4S2N - chains A and C; structure by X-ray diffraction, 2.00 A resolution.

== Chain A ==
Name: Beta-lactamase
Source organism: Klebsiella pneumoniae
Notes: EC 3.5.2.6
UniProtKB: Q6XEC0 (Q6XEC0_KLEPN); numbering as in UniProt (aligned over 1-265)
Sequence (265 residues; each row starts with the number of its first residue):
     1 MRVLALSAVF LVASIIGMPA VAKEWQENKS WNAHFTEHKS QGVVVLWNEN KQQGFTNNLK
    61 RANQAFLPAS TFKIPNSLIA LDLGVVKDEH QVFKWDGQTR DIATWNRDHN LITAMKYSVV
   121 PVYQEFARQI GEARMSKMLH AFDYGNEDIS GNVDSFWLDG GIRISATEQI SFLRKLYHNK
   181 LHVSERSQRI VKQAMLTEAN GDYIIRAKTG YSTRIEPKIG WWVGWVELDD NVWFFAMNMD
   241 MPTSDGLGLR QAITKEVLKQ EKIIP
Not modelled in the structure: 1-22
Modified / non-standard residues: Lys73 (lysine nz-carboxylic acid; KCX)
UniProt features mapped onto this chain:
  - active site: Ser70 (Acyl-ester intermediate)
  - binding site (a beta-lactam): Ser70, Lys73, Ser118, Arg250
  - modified residue: Lys73 (N6-carboxylysine)
  - mutagenesis: Ser70 (S70A: Does not alter thermal stability; S70G: Increases thermal stability. Abolishes hydrolysis of cephalothin and decreases catalytic efficiency about 60-fold with respect to ampicillin), Arg189 (R189A: No significant effect on catalytic efficiency with respect to ampicillin. Very little reduction in dimerization at neutral pH. Predominantly monomer at neutral pH; when associated with A-206 ...), Arg206 (R206A: No significant effect on catalytic efficiency with respect to ampicillin, nitrocefin or imipenem. Very little reduction in dimerization at neutral pH. Predominantly monomer at neutral pH ...)
Glycans and other covalent adducts: NXL104, bound form (NXL) linked to Ser70
Residues lining bound ligands: NXL104, bound form (NXL; (2S,5R)-1-formyl-5-[(sulfooxy)amino]piperidine-2-carboxamide): Ala69, Lys73, Ile102, Trp105, Ser118, Val120, Leu158, Lys208, Thr209, Gly210, Tyr211, Thr213, Arg250

== Chain C ==
Name: Beta-lactamase
Source organism: Klebsiella pneumoniae
Notes: EC 3.5.2.6
UniProtKB: Q6XEC0 (Q6XEC0_KLEPN); residues 1-265 here = UniProt positions 1-265
Sequence (265 residues; each row starts with the number of its first residue):
     1 MRVLALSAVF LVASIIGMPA VAKEWQENKS WNAHFTEHKS QGVVVLWNEN KQQGFTNNLK
    61 RANQAFLPAS TFKIPNSLIA LDLGVVKDEH QVFKWDGQTR DIATWNRDHN LITAMKYSVV
   121 PVYQEFARQI GEARMSKMLH AFDYGNEDIS GNVDSFWLDG GIRISATEQI SFLRKLYHNK
   181 LHVSERSQRI VKQAMLTEAN GDYIIRAKTG YSTRIEPKIG WWVGWVELDD NVWFFAMNMD
   241 MPTSDGLGLR QAITKEVLKQ EKIIP
Not modelled in the structure: 1-23
UniProt features mapped onto this chain:
  - active site: Ser70 (Acyl-ester intermediate)
  - binding site (a beta-lactam): Ser70, Lys73, Ser118, Arg250
  - modified residue: Lys73 (N6-carboxylysine)
  - mutagenesis: Ser70 (S70A: Does not alter thermal stability; S70G: Increases thermal stability. Abolishes hydrolysis of cephalothin and decreases catalytic efficiency about 60-fold with respect to ampicillin), Arg189 (R189A: No significant effect on catalytic efficiency with respect to ampicillin. Very little reduction in dimerization at neutral pH. Predominantly monomer at neutral pH; when associated with A-206 ...), Arg206 (R206A: No significant effect on catalytic efficiency with respect to ampicillin, nitrocefin or imipenem. Very little reduction in dimerization at neutral pH. Predominantly monomer at neutral pH ...)
Glycans and other covalent adducts: NXL104, bound form (NXL) linked to Ser70
Residues lining bound ligands: NXL104, bound form (NXL; (2S,5R)-1-formyl-5-[(sulfooxy)amino]piperidine-2-carboxamide): Ala69, Lys73, Ile102, Trp105, Tyr117, Ser118, Val120, Leu158, Lys208, Thr209, Gly210, Tyr211, Thr213, Arg250

== How chain A and chain C interact ==
Residue-residue contacts (32; chain A residue first):
  Glu89(A) with Arg189(C), salt bridge
  His90(A) with Tyr177(C)
  Thr113(A) with Asp229(C)
  Lys116(A) with Gly201(C), hydrogen bond (side chain-backbone); Asp229(C), salt bridge
  Tyr117(A) with Asp229(C), hydrogen bond
  Tyr177(A) with His90(C), hydrogen bond
  Glu185(A) with Arg186(C), salt bridge
  Arg186(A) with Glu185(C), salt bridge
  Arg189(A) with Glu89(C), salt bridge; Ile190(C); Gln193(C), hydrogen bond
  Ile190(A) with Arg189(C)
  Gln193(A) with Arg189(C); Arg206(C)
  Leu196(A) with Leu196(C), hydrophobic; Ala199(C), hydrophobic; Ile204(C), hydrophobic; Arg206(C)
  Thr197(A) with Asn200(C)
  Glu198(A) with Ala199(C)
  Ala199(A) with Leu196(C), hydrophobic; Glu198(C); Ala199(C), hydrogen bond (backbone-backbone)
  Asn200(A) with Thr197(C)
  Gly201(A) with Lys116(C), hydrogen bond (backbone-side chain)
  Ile204(A) with Leu196(C), hydrophobic
  Arg206(A) with Gln193(C); Leu196(C)
  Asp229(A) with Thr113(C); Lys116(C), salt bridge; Tyr117(C), hydrogen bond
Other interface residues (no listed pair), chain A (21 interface residues in all): Asn110
Other interface residues (no listed pair), chain C (23 interface residues in all): Arg107, Asn110, Asp202

== Overview ==
21 residues of chain A face 23 of chain C across their interface; the contacts include 7 hydrogen bonds and 6
salt bridges. Polar contacts include Glu89(A)-Arg189(C), Lys116(A)-Asp229(C) and Glu185(A)-Arg186(C).
Covalently linked NXL104, bound form: at Ser70(A). NXL104, bound form is covalently linked to Ser70(C).
Here chain A is Beta-lactamase and chain C is Beta-lactamase, both from Klebsiella pneumoniae. Entry 4S2N
(OXA-48 in complex with Avibactam at pH 8.5) was determined by X-ray diffraction, deposited together with
4S2I, 4S2J, 4S2K, 4S2O and 4S2P.
